Entry 4DO4 (X-ray diffraction, 1.40 A resolution); this record covers chains A and B.

[Chain A (and B)]
Name: Alpha-N-acetylgalactosaminidase
Organism: Homo sapiens
Notes: EC 3.2.1.49; chain B of this document is another copy of the same molecule, construct and numbering; everything in this record applies to it too
UniProt: P17050 (NAGAB_HUMAN); numbering as in UniProt (aligned over 18-411)
Sequence (400 residues; numbered 18 to 417; the number before each row is that of its first residue):
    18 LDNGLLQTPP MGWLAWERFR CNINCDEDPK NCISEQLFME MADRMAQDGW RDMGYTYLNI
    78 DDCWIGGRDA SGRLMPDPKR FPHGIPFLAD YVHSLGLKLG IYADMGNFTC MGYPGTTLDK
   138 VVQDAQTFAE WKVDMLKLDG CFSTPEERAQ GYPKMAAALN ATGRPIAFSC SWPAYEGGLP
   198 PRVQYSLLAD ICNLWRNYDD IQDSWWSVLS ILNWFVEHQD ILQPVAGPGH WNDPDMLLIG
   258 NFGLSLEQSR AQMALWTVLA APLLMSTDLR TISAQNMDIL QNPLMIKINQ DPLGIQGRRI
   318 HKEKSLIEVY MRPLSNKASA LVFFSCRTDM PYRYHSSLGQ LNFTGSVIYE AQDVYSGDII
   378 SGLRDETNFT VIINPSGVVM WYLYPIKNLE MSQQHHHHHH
Disordered / not traced: 405-417 (chain B: fully traced)
Cystine bridges: C38-C80, C42-C49, C127-C158, C187-C209
Glycans and other covalent adducts: N-acetylglucosamine (NAG) linked to N124, N177, N385
Construct notes: engineered mutation Q201 (Asn in P17050); expression tag (412-417)
Residues lining bound ligands: DGJNAc (DJN; N-[(3S,4R,5S,6R)-4,5-dihydroxy-6-(hydroxymethyl)piperidin-3-yl]acetamide): W33, D78, D79, Y119, C127, M128, K154, D156, S188, A191, Y192, R213, Y215, D217
Curated features (UniProtKB/Swiss-Prot):
  - active site: D156 (Nucleophile), D217 (Proton donor)
  - binding site (substrate): D78, D79, K154, S188, R213, D217
  - modified residue (Phosphoserine): S322, S332
  - glycosylation (N-linked (GlcNAc...) asparagine): N124, N177, N359, N385
From the paper describing this entry:
  - catalytic residues: D156
  - binding site for DGJNAc: D156
  - conformationally variable residues: D156
  - disease-associated variants - E367K: unchanged stability
  - disease-associated variants - S160C: increased localization to DGJ or DGJNAc
  - disease-associated variants - R329W: abolished localization
  - disease-associated variants - S160C: increased expression in response to DGJ or DGJNAc

[How chain A and chain B interact]
Residue-residue contacts - 36 pairs, chain A then chain B:
  E34(A) - T345(B)
  E34(A) - D346(B)
  R35(A) - M347(B)
  R35(A) - P348(B)
  F36(A) - M347(B)
  R37(A) - T345(B)
  R37(A) - D346(B)
  R37(A) - M347(B)
  E44(A) - R350(B)
  D45(A) - R350(B)  salt bridge
  Q219(A) - T345(B)
  D220(A) - T345(B)  hydrogen bond (backbone-backbone)
  F259(A) - S262(B)  hydrogen bond (backbone-side chain)
  F259(A) - P348(B)  hydrophobic
  F259(A) - N391(B)
  F259(A) - P392(B)
  G260(A) - Q265(B)  hydrogen bond (backbone-side chain)
  L261(A) - S262(B)
  S262(A) - F259(B)  hydrogen bond (side chain-backbone)
  S262(A) - L261(B)
  Q265(A) - G260(B)  hydrogen bond (side chain-backbone)
  T345(A) - E34(B)
  T345(A) - R37(B)
  T345(A) - Q219(B)
  T345(A) - D220(B)  hydrogen bond (backbone-backbone)
  D346(A) - E34(B)
  D346(A) - R37(B)
  M347(A) - R35(B)
  M347(A) - F36(B)
  M347(A) - R37(B)
  P348(A) - R35(B)
  P348(A) - F259(B)  hydrophobic
  R350(A) - E44(B)
  R350(A) - D45(B)  salt bridge
  N391(A) - F259(B)
  P392(A) - F259(B)
Also at the interface, not in a pair above, chain A (25 interface residues in all): N39, S221, W223, E264, S393
Also at the interface, not in a pair above, chain B (25 interface residues in all): N39, S221, W223, E264, S393

[In short]
The chain A/chain B interface involves 25 residues from each chain, with 6 hydrogen bonds and 2 salt bridges.
Among the polar pairs are D45(A)-R350(B), F259(A)-S262(B) and G260(A)-Q265(B). Bound to chain A: DGJNAc. The
paper reports the catalytic residue D156(A); S160C of chain A increases localization to DGJ or DGJNAc; 3
substitutions were tested in all.
Both chains are Alpha-N-acetylgalactosaminidase (Homo sapiens). Entry 4DO4 (Pharmacological chaperones for
human alpha-N-acetylgalactosaminidase) was determined by X-ray diffraction (same publication as 4DO5 and
4DO6).
